Entry 8IHN (electron microscopy, 3.37 A resolution); this record covers chains A and L of the 7 polymer chains in the assembly.

== Chain A ==
Protein: Histone H3
Source organism: Xenopus laevis
Notes: fragment: N-ter
Reference sequence: A0A310TTQ1 (A0A310TTQ1_XENLA); residues 1-24 here correspond to UniProt positions 2-25 (UniProt number = residue number + 1)
Chain sequence (24 residues; row label = number of the first residue in the row):
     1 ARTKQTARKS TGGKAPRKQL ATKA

== Chain L ==
Protein: Histone deacetylase RPD3
Source organism: Saccharomyces cerevisiae
Notes: EC 3.5.1.98
Reference sequence: P32561 (RPD3_YEAST); numbering as in UniProt (aligned over 1-433)
Chain sequence (433 residues; each row starts with the number of its first residue):
     1 MVYEATPFDP ITVKPSDKRR VAYFYDADVG NYAYGAGHPM KPHRIRMAHS LIMNYGLYKK
    61 MEIYRAKPAT KQEMCQFHTD EYIDFLSRVT PDNLEMFKRE SVKFNVGDDC PVFDGLYEYC
   121 SISGGGSMEG AARLNRGKCD VAVNYAGGLH HAKKSEASGF CYLNDIVLGI IELLRYHPRV
   181 LYIDIDVHHG DGVEEAFYTT DRVMTCSFHK YGEFFPGTGE LRDIGVGAGK NYAVNVPLRD
   241 GIDDATYRSV FEPVIKKIME WYQPSAVVLQ CGGDSLSGDR LGCFNLSMEG HANCVNYVKS
   301 FGIPMMVVGG GGYTMRNVAR TWCFETGLLN NVVLDKDLPY NEYYEYYGPD YKLSVRPSNM
   361 FNVNTPEYLD KVMTNIFANL ENTKYAPSVQ LNHTPRDAED LGDVEEDSAE AKDTKGGSQY
   421 ARDLHVEHDN EFY
Not modelled in the structure: 1, 387-397, 423-433
Bound ions: Zn2+: Asp186, His188, Asp274; Ca2+: Phe197, Thr200, Val203, Tyr232
UniProt features mapped onto this chain:
  - motif: Arg320 to Tyr340 (ESA1-RPD3 motif)
  - active site: His151
  - modified residue: Thr394 (Phosphothreonine), Ser408 (Phosphoserine)
  - mutagenesis: His150 (H150A: Impairs histone deacetylase activity and transcription repression), His151 (H151A: Impairs histone deacetylase activity and transcription repression), His188 (H188A: Impairs histone deacetylase activity and transcription repression), Trp322 (W322A: Strongly reduces HDAC activity), Glu325 (E325A: Strongly reduces HDAC activity), Gly327 (G327A: Strongly reduces HDAC activity), Leu328 (L328A: Strongly reduces HDAC activity), Leu329 (L329A: Strongly reduces HDAC activity), Val332 (V332A: Strongly reduces HDAC activity), Leu334 (L334A: Strongly reduces HDAC activity), Asp335 (D335A: Strongly reduces HDAC activity), Leu338 (L338A: Strongly reduces HDAC activity), 1 further mutagenesis entry in UniProt

== Interface between chain A and chain L ==
Residue-residue contacts (21; chain A residue first):
  Gln5(A) with Lys98(L), hydrogen bond
  Lys9(A) with Lys98(L); Val102(L); Asp108(L)
  Ser10(A) with Asn105(L); Asp108(L), hydrogen bond
  Lys14(A) with Asp108(L), salt bridge
  Pro16(A) with Phe215(L)
  Arg17(A) with Asp109(L); Phe215(L)
  Lys18(A) with Asp109(L); Gly159(L); Phe160(L); His188(L); Phe215(L); Tyr313(L), hydrogen bond
  Gln19(A) with Gly37(L); Pro39(L); Asp109(L); Phe160(L)
  Ala21(A) with Asp108(L)
Also at the interface, not in a pair above, chain A (10 interface residues in all): Thr11
Also at the interface, not in a pair above, chain L (16 interface residues in all): Ser101, His151, Arg280, Leu281

== In short ==
10 residues of chain A face 16 of chain L across their interface; the contacts include 3 hydrogen bonds and 1
salt bridge. Polar pairs include Lys14(A)-Asp108(L), Gln5(A)-Lys98(L) and Ser10(A)-Asp108(L). Curated
annotation (UniProt) lists active-site residue His151(L) and 13 mutagenesis sites on chain L.
Here chain A is Histone H3 (Xenopus laevis) and chain L is Histone deacetylase RPD3 (Saccharomyces
cerevisiae). Entry 8IHN (Cryo-EM structure of the Rpd3S core complex) was determined by electron microscopy,
deposited together with 8IHM and 8IHT.
